Entry 8VSG (X-ray diffraction, 2.07 A resolution); this record covers chains A and B.

Chain A (and B):
Name: 3C-like proteinase nsp5
From: Severe acute respiratory syndrome coronavirus 2
Notes: EC 3.4.22.69; chain B of this document is another copy of the same molecule, construct and numbering; everything in this record applies to it too
UniProt: P0DTD1 (R1AB_SARS2); residues 1-306 here correspond to UniProt positions 3264-3569 (UniProt number = residue number + 3263)
Chain sequence (306 residues; row label = number of the first residue in the row):
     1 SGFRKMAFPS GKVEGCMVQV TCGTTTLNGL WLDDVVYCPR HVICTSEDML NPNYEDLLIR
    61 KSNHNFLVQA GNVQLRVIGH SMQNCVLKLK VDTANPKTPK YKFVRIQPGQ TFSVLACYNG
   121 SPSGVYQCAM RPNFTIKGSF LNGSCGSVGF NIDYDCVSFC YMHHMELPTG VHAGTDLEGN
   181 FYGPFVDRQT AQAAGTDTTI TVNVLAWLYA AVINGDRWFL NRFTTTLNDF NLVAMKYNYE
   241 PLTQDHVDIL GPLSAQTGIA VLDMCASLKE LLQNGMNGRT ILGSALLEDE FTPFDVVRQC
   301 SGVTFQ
Unresolved in the structure: 306 (chain B: fully traced)
Swiss-Prot annotation at these positions:
  - active site: His-41 (For 3CL-PRO activity), Cys-145 (Nucleophile)
  - site: Gln-306 (Cleavage)
  - cross-link (Glycyl lysine isopeptide (Lys-Gly)): Lys-5 (interchain with G-Cter in ubiquitin), Lys-90 (interchain with G-Cter in ubiquitin)
Glycans and other covalent adducts: compound A1AD0 linked to Cys-145
Ligand contacts: A1AD0 ((1R,2S,5S)-N-{(2S)-1-hydroxy-3-[(3S)-2-oxopyrrolidin-3-yl]propan-2-yl}-6,6-dimethyl-3-(1-phenylcyclopropane-1-carbonyl)-3-azabicyclo[3.1.0]hexane-2-carboxamide): His-41, Met-49, Tyr-54, Phe-140, Leu-141, Asn-142, Gly-143, Ser-144, His-163, His-164, Met-165, Glu-166, Pro-168, His-172, Asp-187, Arg-188, Gln-189, Thr-190

How chain A and chain B interact:
Residue-residue contacts (81):
  Ser-1(A) / Gly-138(B)
  Ser-1(A) / Ser-139(B)
  Ser-1(A) / Phe-140(B)  hydrogen bond (backbone-backbone)
  Ser-1(A) / Glu-166(B)  hydrogen bond (backbone-side chain)
  Ser-1(A) / Gly-170(B)
  Ser-1(A) / His-172(B)  hydrogen bond (backbone-side chain)
  Gly-2(A) / Gly-138(B)
  Gly-2(A) / Ser-139(B)  hydrogen bond (backbone-side chain)
  Arg-4(A) / Tyr-126(B)
  Arg-4(A) / Gln-127(B)  hydrogen bond (side chain-backbone)
  Arg-4(A) / Cys-128(B)
  Arg-4(A) / Lys-137(B)  hydrogen bond (side chain-backbone)
  Arg-4(A) / Glu-290(B)  salt bridge
  Lys-5(A) / Tyr-126(B)
  Met-6(A) / Gly-124(B)
  Met-6(A) / Val-125(B)
  Met-6(A) / Tyr-126(B)  hydrophobic
  Met-6(A) / Ser-139(B)
  Ala-7(A) / Gly-124(B)
  Ala-7(A) / Val-125(B)  hydrogen bond (backbone-backbone)
  Phe-8(A) / Val-125(B)
  Pro-9(A) / Ser-10(B)
  Pro-9(A) / Glu-14(B)
  Pro-9(A) / Pro-122(B)  hydrophobic
  Pro-9(A) / Ser-123(B)
  Pro-9(A) / Gly-124(B)
  Ser-10(A) / Pro-9(B)
  Ser-10(A) / Ser-10(B)  hydrogen bond (backbone-side chain)
  Ser-10(A) / Glu-14(B)  hydrogen bond (backbone-side chain)
  Gly-11(A) / Gly-11(B)
  Gly-11(A) / Glu-14(B)  hydrogen bond (backbone-side chain)
  Glu-14(A) / Pro-9(B)
  Glu-14(A) / Ser-10(B)  hydrogen bond (side chain-backbone)
  Glu-14(A) / Gly-11(B)  hydrogen bond (side chain-backbone)
  Pro-122(A) / Pro-9(B)
  Ser-123(A) / Pro-9(B)
  Gly-124(A) / Met-6(B)
  Gly-124(A) / Ala-7(B)
  Gly-124(A) / Pro-9(B)
  Val-125(A) / Met-6(B)
  Val-125(A) / Ala-7(B)  hydrogen bond (backbone-backbone)
  Val-125(A) / Phe-8(B)
  Val-125(A) / Val-125(B)  hydrophobic
  Tyr-126(A) / Arg-4(B)
  Tyr-126(A) / Lys-5(B)
  Tyr-126(A) / Met-6(B)  hydrophobic
  Gln-127(A) / Arg-4(B)  hydrogen bond (backbone-side chain)
  Cys-128(A) / Arg-4(B)
  Lys-137(A) / Arg-4(B)  hydrogen bond (backbone-side chain)
  Gly-138(A) / Ser-1(B)
  Gly-138(A) / Gly-2(B)
  Gly-138(A) / Phe-3(B)
  Ser-139(A) / Ser-1(B)
  Ser-139(A) / Gly-2(B)  hydrogen bond (side chain-backbone)
  Ser-139(A) / Met-6(B)
  Ser-139(A) / Gln-299(B)  hydrogen bond
  Phe-140(A) / Ser-1(B)  hydrogen bond (backbone-backbone)
  Leu-141(A) / Gln-299(B)
  Leu-141(A) / Cys-300(B)
  Leu-141(A) / Ser-301(B)
  Glu-166(A) / Ser-1(B)  hydrogen bond (side chain-backbone)
  Gly-170(A) / Ser-1(B)
  His-172(A) / Ser-1(B)  hydrogen bond (side chain-backbone)
  Gly-283(A) / Leu-286(B)
  Ala-285(A) / Ala-285(B)  hydrophobic
  Ala-285(A) / Leu-286(B)
  Leu-286(A) / Gly-283(B)
  Leu-286(A) / Ala-285(B)
  Glu-290(A) / Arg-4(B)  salt bridge
  Gln-299(A) / Ser-139(B)  hydrogen bond
  Gln-299(A) / Leu-141(B)
  Cys-300(A) / Leu-141(B)
  Ser-301(A) / Leu-141(B)
  Gly-302(A) / Tyr-118(B)
  Gly-302(A) / Leu-141(B)
  Val-303(A) / Ser-123(B)
  Thr-304(A) / Tyr-118(B)
  Thr-304(A) / Ser-121(B)
  Thr-304(A) / Pro-122(B)
  Phe-305(A) / Pro-122(B)  hydrogen bond (backbone-backbone)
  Phe-305(A) / Ser-123(B)
Other interface residues (no listed pair), chain A (41 interface residues in all): Phe-3, Leu-115, Thr-280, Ser-284
Other interface residues (no listed pair), chain B (39 interface residues in all): Leu-115, Thr-280, Ser-284

In short:
Chain A and chain B form an interface of 41 and 39 residues respectively; the contacts include 22 hydrogen
bonds and 2 salt bridges. Polar contacts include Arg-4(A)/Glu-290(B), Ser-1(A)/Glu-166(B) and
Ser-1(A)/His-172(B). Compound A1AD0 is covalently linked to Cys-145(A).
Both chains are 3C-like proteinase nsp5 (Severe acute respiratory syndrome coronavirus 2). Entry 8VSG
(SARS-CoV-2 main protease with covalent inhibitor) was determined by X-ray diffraction together with 8VQX from
the same study.
